Entry 8K5Q (X-ray diffraction, 2.28 A resolution); this record covers chain A.

== Chain A ==
Molecule: YajQ
Organism: Salmonella enterica subsp. enterica serovar Typhimurium str. 14028S
UniProtKB: A0A636K9V1 (A0A636K9V1_SALET); residues 1-163 here correspond to UniProt positions 7-169 (UniProt number = residue number + 6)
Sequence (163 residues; each row starts with the number of its first residue):
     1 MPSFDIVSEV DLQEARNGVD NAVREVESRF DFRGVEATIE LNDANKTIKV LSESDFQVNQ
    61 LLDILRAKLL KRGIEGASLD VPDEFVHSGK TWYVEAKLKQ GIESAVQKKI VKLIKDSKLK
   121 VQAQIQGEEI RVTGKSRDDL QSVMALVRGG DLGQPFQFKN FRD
Small-molecule neighbours: c-di-GMP (C2E; 9,9'-[(2R,3R,3aS,5S,7aR,9R,10R,10aS,12S,14aR)-3,5,10,12-tetrahydroxy-5,12-dioxidooctahydro-2H,7H-difuro[3,2-d:3',2'-j][1,3,7,9,2,8]tetraoxadiphosphacyclododecine-2,9-diyl]bis(2-amino-1,9-dihydro-6H-purin-6-one)): P2, K135, S136, R137, D138, D163

== Overview ==
Bound to chain A: c-di-GMP.
Chain A is YajQ (Salmonella enterica subsp. enterica serovar Typhimurium str. 14028S); the structure, Crystal
structure of YajQ STM0435 with c-di-GMP, was determined by X-ray diffraction, deposited together with 8K4I.
